Entry 3N2G (X-ray diffraction, 4.00 A resolution); this record covers chains A and B of the 5 polymer chains in the assembly.

Chain A:
Molecule: Tubulin alpha chain
From: Ovis aries
UniProt: D0VWZ0 (D0VWZ0_SHEEP); residue numbers follow UniProt; this construct covers 1-451
Amino-acid sequence (451 residues; each row starts with the number of its first residue):
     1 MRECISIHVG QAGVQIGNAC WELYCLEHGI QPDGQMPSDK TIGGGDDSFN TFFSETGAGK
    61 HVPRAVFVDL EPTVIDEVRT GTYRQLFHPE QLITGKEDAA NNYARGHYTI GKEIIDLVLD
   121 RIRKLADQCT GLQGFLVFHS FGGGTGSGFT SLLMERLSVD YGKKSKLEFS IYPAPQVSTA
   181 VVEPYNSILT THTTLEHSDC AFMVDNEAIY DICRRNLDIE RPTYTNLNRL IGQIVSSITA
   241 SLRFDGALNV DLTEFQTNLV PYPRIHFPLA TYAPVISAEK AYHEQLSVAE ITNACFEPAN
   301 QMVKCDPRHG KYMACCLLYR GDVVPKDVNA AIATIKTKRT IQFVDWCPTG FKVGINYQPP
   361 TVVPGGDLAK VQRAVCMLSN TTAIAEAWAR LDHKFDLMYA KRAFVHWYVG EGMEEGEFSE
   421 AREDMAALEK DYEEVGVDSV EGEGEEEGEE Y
Unresolved in the structure: 1, 38-46, 439-451
Small-molecule neighbours: GTP: Gly10, Gln11, Ala12, Gln15, Ile16, Asp69, Glu71, Asp98, Ala99, Ala100, Asn101, Ser140, Gly142, Gly143, Gly144, Thr145, Gly146, Ile171, Pro173, Ala174, Val177, Ser178, Glu183, Asn206, Tyr224, Leu227, Asn228, Ile231

Chain B:
Molecule: Tubulin beta chain
From: Ovis aries
UniProt: D0VWY9 (D0VWY9_SHEEP); the author numbering skips numbers that UniProt does not, so the offset changes along the chain: 1-44 = UniProt 1-44; 47-360 = UniProt 45-358; 369-455 = UniProt 359-445
Amino-acid sequence (445 residues; numbered 1 to 455; 10 numbers in that range are skipped by the numbering (no residue carries them; nothing is unmodelled there); the number before each row is that of its first residue):
     1 MREIVHIQAG QCGNQIGAKF WEVISDEHGI DPTGSYHGDS DLQL
    47 ERINVYYNEA TGNKYVPRAI LVDLEPGTMD SVRSGPFGQI FRPDNFVFGQ SGAGNNWAKG
   107 HYTEGAELVD SVLDVVRKES ESCDCLQGFQ LTHSLGGGTG SGMGTLLISK IREEYPDRIM
   167 NTFSVMPSPK VSDTVVEPYN ATLSVHQLVE NTDETYSIDN EALYDICFRT LKLTTPTYGD
   227 LNHLVSATMS GVTTCLRFPG QLNADLRKLA VNMVPFPRLH FFMPGFAPLT SRGSQQYRAL
   287 TVPELTQQMF DSKNMMAACD PRHGRYLTVA AVFRGRMSMK EVDEQMLNVQ NKNSSYFVEW
   347 IPNNVKTAVC DIPP
   369 RGLKMSATFI GNSTAIQELF KRISEQFTAM FRRKAFLHWY TGEGMDEMEF TEAESNMNDL
   429 VSEYQQYQDA TADEQGEFEE EEGEDEA
Unresolved in the structure: 1, 278-285, 439-455
Small-molecule neighbours:
  - G2N (ethyl [(2R)-5-amino-2-methyl-3-phenyl-1,2-dihydropyrido[3,4-b]pyrazin-7-yl]carbamate): Ile4, Tyr52, Gln136, Asn167, Glu200, Tyr202, Val238, Thr239, Cys241, Leu242, Leu248, Leu252, Leu255, Met259, Ala316, Ala317, Val318, Lys352, Thr353, Ala354, Ile378
  - GDP (guanosine-5'-diphosphate): Gly10, Gln11, Cys12, Gln15, Ile16, Asn101, Ser140, Gly142, Gly143, Gly144, Thr145, Gly146, Val171, Pro173, Val177, Ser178, Asp179, Glu183, Asn206, Tyr224, Leu227, Asn228

Chain A / chain B interface:
Residue-residue contacts (47; chain A residue first):
  Glu71(A) - Asn249(B)  hydrogen bond
  Glu97(A) - Arg2(B)  salt bridge
  Glu97(A) - Arg164(B)  salt bridge
  Glu97(A) - Arg253(B)  salt bridge
  Asp98(A) - Asp251(B)
  Asp98(A) - Lys254(B)
  Ala100(A) - Arg253(B)
  Ala100(A) - Lys254(B)
  Asn101(A) - Lys254(B)
  Asn101(A) - Asn258(B)  hydrogen bond
  Arg105(A) - Arg253(B)
  Pro175(A) - Asn349(B)
  Pro175(A) - Lys352(B)  hydrogen bond (backbone-side chain)
  Ser178(A) - Lys352(B)  hydrogen bond
  Thr179(A) - Leu248(B)
  Thr179(A) - Lys352(B)
  Ala180(A) - Asn258(B)
  Ala180(A) - Lys352(B)  hydrogen bond (backbone-side chain)
  Val181(A) - Asn258(B)
  Val181(A) - Ile347(B)  hydrophobic
  Val182(A) - Asn258(B)
  Glu220(A) - Lys326(B)
  Arg221(A) - Met325(B)
  Lys394(A) - Pro348(B)
  Lys394(A) - Asn349(B)
  Leu397(A) - Glu345(B)
  Leu397(A) - Trp346(B)
  Leu397(A) - Pro348(B)  hydrophobic
  Met398(A) - Trp346(B)
  Met398(A) - Ile347(B)  hydrophobic
  Met398(A) - Pro348(B)
  Lys401(A) - Phe262(B)
  Lys401(A) - Trp346(B)
  Lys401(A) - Ala438(B)  hydrogen bond (side chain-backbone)
  Arg402(A) - Phe262(B)
  Ala403(A) - Pro261(B)
  Ala403(A) - Phe262(B)
  Phe404(A) - Val257(B)
  Phe404(A) - Val260(B)
  Phe404(A) - Pro261(B)  hydrophobic
  Phe404(A) - Ile347(B)  hydrophobic
  His406(A) - Val260(B)
  His406(A) - Pro261(B)  hydrogen bond (side chain-backbone)
  His406(A) - Phe262(B)
  His406(A) - Pro263(B)
  Trp407(A) - Val257(B)  hydrophobic
  Trp407(A) - Val260(B)  hydrogen bond (side chain-backbone)
Also at the interface, not in a pair above, chain A (26 interface residues in all): Gln11, Thr73, Lys96
Also at the interface, not in a pair above, chain B (27 interface residues in all): Ala256, Thr314, Asn350, Tyr435, Asp437

Summary:
The interface between chain A and chain B involves 26 residues on one side and 27 on the other; the contacts
include 8 hydrogen bonds and 3 salt bridges. Polar pairs include Glu97(A)-Arg2(B), Glu97(A)-Arg164(B) and
Glu97(A)-Arg253(B). Bound to chain A: GTP.
Here chain A is Tubulin alpha chain and chain B is Tubulin beta chain, both from Ovis aries. Entry 3N2G
(TUBULIN-NSC 613863: RB3 Stathmin-like domain complex) was determined by X-ray diffraction (same publication
as 3N2K).
